PDB entry 8B5W | X-ray diffraction, 1.80 A resolution | chain A

Chain A:
Name: cDNA FLJ12511 fis, clone NT2RM2001727, highly similar to Homo sapiens ubiquitin protein ligase E3 component n-recognin 4 (UBR4), mRNA
From: Homo sapiens
Reference sequence: B3KMT2 (B3KMT2_HUMAN); residues 4730-5183 here correspond to UniProt positions 364-817 (UniProt number = residue number - 4366)
Amino-acid sequence (459 residues; numbered 4725 to 5183; the number before each row is that of its first residue):
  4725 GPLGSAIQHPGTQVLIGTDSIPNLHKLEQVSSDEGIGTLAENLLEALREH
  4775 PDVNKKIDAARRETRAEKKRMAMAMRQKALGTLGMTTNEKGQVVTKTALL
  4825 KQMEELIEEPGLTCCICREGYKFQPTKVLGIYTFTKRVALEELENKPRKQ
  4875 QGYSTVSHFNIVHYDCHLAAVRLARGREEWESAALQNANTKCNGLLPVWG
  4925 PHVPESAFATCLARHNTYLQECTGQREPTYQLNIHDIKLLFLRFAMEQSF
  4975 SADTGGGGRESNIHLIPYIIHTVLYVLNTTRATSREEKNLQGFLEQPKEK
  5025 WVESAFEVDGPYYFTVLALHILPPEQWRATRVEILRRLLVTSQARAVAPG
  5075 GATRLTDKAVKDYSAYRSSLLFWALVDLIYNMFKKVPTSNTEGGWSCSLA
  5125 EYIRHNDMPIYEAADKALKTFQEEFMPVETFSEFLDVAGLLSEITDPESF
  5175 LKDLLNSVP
Unresolved in the structure: 4725-4832, 4897-4901
Construct notes: expression tag (4725-4729)
Ion coordination: Zn2+: Cys-4838, Cys-4841, His-4887, Cys-4890
What the authors report for this chain:
  - Zn2+ coordination: Cys-4838, Cys-4841, His-4887, Cys-4890
  - mutagenesis - C4838A, C4841A: abolished catalytic activity
  - mutagenesis - C4890A: abolished catalytic activity on full-length UBR4
  - disease-associated variants - A5042V, R5091H: decreased catalytic activity
  - contacts within the chain: Tyr-4856/Asn-4911 (water-mediated contact), Asn-4884/Gln-4910 (hydrogen bond), Glu-4971/Arg-5091 (salt bridge)
  - disease-associated variants - Y4877C: unchanged catalytic activity
  - mutagenesis - K4814R, G4979S/G4980S: decreased catalytic activity
  - allosteric site: Gly-4979, Gly-4980
  - post-translational modification sites: Lys-4814

Overview:
Cys-4838, Cys-4841, His-4887 and Cys-4890 coordinate Zn2+. From the paper: A5042V, R5091H and K4814R, among
others, reduce catalytic activity; Zn2+ coordination by Cys-4838, Cys-4841 and His-4887 among others; 8
substitutions were tested in all.
Chain A is cDNA FLJ12511 fis, clone NT2RM2001727, highly similar to Homo sapiens ubiquitin protein ligase E3
component n-recognin 4 (UBR4), mRNA (Homo sapiens); the structure, Crystal structure of the E3 module from
UBR4, was determined by X-ray diffraction, deposited together with 8BTL.
